Entry 1AZQ (X-ray diffraction, 1.94 A resolution); this record covers chains C and A of the 3 polymer chains in the assembly.

[Chain C]
Molecule: 8-nt DNA strand
Sequence (8 nucleotides; numbered 109 to 116; the number before each row is that of its first residue):
   109 GTAATTAC

[Chain A]
Name: Protein (hyperthermophile chromosomal protein SAC7D)
Source organism: Sulfolobus acidocaldarius
Reference sequence: P13123 (DN71_SULAC); residues 2-66 here correspond to UniProt positions 1-65 (UniProt number = residue number - 1)
Chain sequence (66 residues; row label = number of the first residue in the row):
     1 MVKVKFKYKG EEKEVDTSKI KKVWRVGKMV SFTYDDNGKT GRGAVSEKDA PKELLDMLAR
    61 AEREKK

[Chain C / chain A interface]
Contacting residue pairs (15; chain C residue first):
  DA111(C) - Lys9(A)  phosphate contact
  DA111(C) - Arg42(A)  base contact
  DA112(C) - Lys9(A)  salt bridge to the phosphate
  DT113(C) - Lys7(A)  sugar contact
  DT113(C) - Tyr8(A)  sugar contact
  DT113(C) - Lys9(A)  hydrogen bond to the phosphate
  DT113(C) - Gly10(A)  phosphate contact
  DT113(C) - Met29(A)  sugar contact
  DT113(C) - Ser31(A)  base contact
  DT113(C) - Ala44(A)  sugar contact
  DT114(C) - Met29(A)  sugar contact
  DT114(C) - Ser46(A)  hydrogen bond to the phosphate
  DA115(C) - Lys28(A)  phosphate contact
  DA115(C) - Ser46(A)  hydrogen bond to the phosphate
  DC116(C) - Lys28(A)  salt bridge to the phosphate
Interface residues without a listed pair, chain A (12 interface residues in all): Val26, Val45

[Summary]
6 residues of chain C and 12 residues of chain A are in contact, with 3 hydrogen bonds and 2 salt bridges.
Among the polar pairs are DT113(C)-Lys9(A), DT114(C)-Ser46(A) and DA115(C)-Ser46(A).
Chain C is an 8-nt DNA strand and chain A is Protein (hyperthermophile chromosomal protein SAC7D) (Sulfolobus
acidocaldarius); the structure, Hyperthermophile chromosomal protein SAC7D bound with kinked DNA duplex, was
determined by X-ray diffraction, deposited together with 1AZP.
